PDB entry 7O4L | electron microscopy, 3.40 A resolution | chains 4 and 6 of the 17 polymer chains in the assembly

== Chain 4 ==
Molecule: General transcription and DNA repair factor IIH subunit TFB4
From: Saccharomyces cerevisiae (strain ATCC 204508 / S288c)
Reference sequence: Q12004 (TFB4_YEAST); residues 1-338 here = UniProt positions 1-338
Amino-acid sequence (341 residues; row label = number of the first residue in the row; numbers below 1 keep their minus sign (Ser-2 is residue -2)):
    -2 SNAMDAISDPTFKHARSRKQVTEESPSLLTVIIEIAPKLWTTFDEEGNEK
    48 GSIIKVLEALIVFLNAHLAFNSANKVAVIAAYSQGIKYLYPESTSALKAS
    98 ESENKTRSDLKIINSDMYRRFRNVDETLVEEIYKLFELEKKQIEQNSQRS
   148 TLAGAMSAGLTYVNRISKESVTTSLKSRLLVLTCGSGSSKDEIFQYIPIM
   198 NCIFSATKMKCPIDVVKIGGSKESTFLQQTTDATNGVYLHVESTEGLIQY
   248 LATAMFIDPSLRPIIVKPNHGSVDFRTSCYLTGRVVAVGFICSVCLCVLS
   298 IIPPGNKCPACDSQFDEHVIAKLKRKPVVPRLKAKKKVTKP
Disordered / not traced: -2 to 20, 93-105, 169-170, 329-338
Construct notes: expression tag (-2 to 0)
Ion coordination: Zn2+: Cys289, Cys292, Cys305, Cys308
Curated features (UniProtKB/Swiss-Prot):
  - zinc finger: Cys289 to Cys308 (C4-type)
  - modified residue: Met1 (N-acetylmethionine)

== Chain 6 ==
Molecule: General transcription and DNA repair factor IIH subunit SSL1
From: Saccharomyces cerevisiae (strain ATCC 204508 / S288c)
Reference sequence: Q04673 (SSL1_YEAST); residues 1-461 here = UniProt positions 1-461
Amino-acid sequence (464 residues; numbered -2 to 461; the number before each row is that of its first residue; numbers below 1 keep their minus sign (Gly-2 is residue -2)):
    -2 GGSMAPVVISESEEDEDRVAITRRTKRQVHFDGEGDDRVDQQQQQHSSSH
    48 RDRDKHVQRKKKKRLSNRNLQGSNGGYAWEDEIKRSWDLVKVDDEGDMAS
    98 LVASIVEARKKRTAKKNITPYQRGIIRSLILTLDCSEAMLEKDLRPNRHA
   148 MIIQYAIDFVHEFFDQNPISQMGIIIMRNGLAQLVSQVSGNPQDHIDALK
   198 SIRKQEPKGNPSLQNALEMARGLLLPVPAHCTREVLIVFGSLSTTDPGDI
   248 HQTIDSLVSEKIRVKVLGLSAQVAICKELCKATNYGDESFYKILLDETHL
   298 KELFNEAVTPLPVNKINKGFTLVKMGFPTRIFEDTPTFCSCHSKLVYGGY
   348 FCPNCHSKVCSLPTVCPCCDLMLILSTHLARSYHHLMPLKTFAEVPTTEK
   398 FRSEDCFSCQSRFPILKNHKNGKLLTSSRYRCEDCKQEFCVDCDVFIHEI
   448 LHNCPGCESKPVIT
Disordered / not traced: -2 to 71, 90-95, 414-421, 460-461
Construct notes: expression tag (-2 to 0)
Ion coordination: Zn2+ site 1: Cys336, Cys338, His339, Cys357; Zn2+ site 2: Cys349, Cys352, Cys363, Cys366; Zn2+ site 3: Cys403, Cys406, Cys437, Cys440; Zn2+ site 4: Cys429, Cys432, Cys451, Cys454
Curated features (UniProtKB/Swiss-Prot):
  - zinc finger: Cys349 to Cys366 (C4-type)

== Chain 4 / chain 6 interface ==
Residue-residue contacts - 81 pairs, chain 4 then chain 6:
  Gln81(4) - Pro458(6)
  Ile83(4) - Phe404(6)  hydrophobic
  Ile83(4) - Ser456(6)
  Tyr85(4) - Ser405(6)  hydrogen bond (side chain-backbone)
  Tyr85(4) - Gln407(6)
  Pro88(4) - Gln407(6)
  Ser90(4) - Asp402(6)
  Ser90(4) - Gln407(6)
  Thr91(4) - Arg409(6)  hydrogen bond
  Ser92(4) - Asp402(6)
  Gln145(4) - Val459(6)
  Arg146(4) - Val459(6)
  Thr148(4) - Ser456(6)
  Gly151(4) - Pro452(6)
  Gly151(4) - Glu455(6)
  Gly151(4) - Ser456(6)
  Ser154(4) - Asn450(6)  hydrogen bond
  Ala155(4) - Ser405(6)
  Thr158(4) - Ser405(6)
  Thr158(4) - Cys406(6)
  Thr158(4) - Phe443(6)
  Tyr159(4) - Cys406(6)
  Asn161(4) - Phe443(6)
  Arg162(4) - Cys406(6)  hydrogen bond (side chain-backbone)
  Arg162(4) - Gln407(6)  hydrogen bond (side chain-backbone)
  Arg162(4) - Ser408(6)
  Lys165(4) - Asp439(6)
  Tyr193(4) - Ser373(6)  hydrogen bond
  Ile194(4) - Tyr380(6)  hydrophobic
  Pro195(4) - Asn450(6)  hydrogen bond (backbone-side chain)
  Pro195(4) - Glu455(6)
  Met197(4) - Thr374(6)
  Met197(4) - Ala377(6)  hydrophobic
  Asn198(4) - His449(6)
  Phe201(4) - Thr374(6)
  Phe201(4) - Ala377(6)
  Phe201(4) - Arg378(6)
  Ser202(4) - Ile447(6)
  Ser202(4) - Leu448(6)
  Lys205(4) - Ile447(6)
  Met206(4) - Phe443(6)  hydrophobic
  Gln226(4) - Ser373(6)  hydrogen bond
  Phe272(4) - Ser373(6)  hydrogen bond (backbone-backbone)
  Phe272(4) - Thr374(6)
  Arg273(4) - Phe324(6)  hydrogen bond (side chain-backbone)
  Arg273(4) - Thr326(6)
  Thr274(4) - Phe324(6)
  Val283(4) - Phe324(6)
  Ala284(4) - Gly323(6)
  Ala284(4) - Phe324(6)  hydrogen bond (backbone-backbone)
  Ala284(4) - Pro350(6)
  Val285(4) - Lys321(6)
  Val285(4) - Met322(6)
  Val285(4) - Pro350(6)  hydrophobic
  Gly286(4) - Val320(6)
  Gly286(4) - Lys321(6)
  Gly286(4) - Met322(6)  hydrogen bond (backbone-backbone)
  Phe287(4) - Leu319(6)  hydrophobic
  Phe287(4) - Val320(6)
  Phe287(4) - Lys321(6)
  Ile288(4) - Leu319(6)
  Ile288(4) - Val320(6)  hydrogen bond (backbone-backbone)
  Ile288(4) - Met322(6)  hydrophobic
  Cys289(4) - Thr318(6)
  Ser290(4) - Gly316(6)
  Ser290(4) - Thr318(6)  hydrogen bond (backbone-backbone)
  Val291(4) - Gln119(6)
  Val291(4) - Phe317(6)  hydrophobic
  Cys292(4) - Leu383(6)
  Leu293(4) - Leu376(6)
  Leu293(4) - Ser379(6)
  Leu293(4) - Tyr380(6)  hydrogen bond (backbone-side chain)
  Val295(4) - Phe324(6)  hydrophobic
  Val295(4) - Leu376(6)  hydrophobic
  Ser310(4) - Phe317(6)
  Gln311(4) - Phe317(6)
  Phe312(4) - Phe317(6)
  Phe312(4) - Thr318(6)
  Phe312(4) - Leu319(6)  hydrophobic
  Val316(4) - Thr318(6)
  Leu320(4) - Leu319(6)  hydrophobic
Other interface residues (no listed pair), chain 4 (61 interface residues in all): Ser80, Gly82, Ser144, Ser147, Ala150, Leu157, Cys199, Ser269, Asp271, Cys294, Pro300, Asp313, Ile317
Other interface residues (no listed pair), chain 6 (48 interface residues in all): Arg120, Ile122, Gln163, Lys315, Pro325, Phe329, Asn351, Leu372, Glu401, Cys440

== Overview ==
61 residues of chain 4 and 48 residues of chain 6 are in contact, with 15 hydrogen bonds. Polar contacts
include Tyr85(4)-Ser405(6), Thr91(4)-Arg409(6) and Ser154(4)-Asn450(6). Cys289(4), Cys292(4), Cys305(4) and
Cys308(4) form the Zn2+ site.
Here chain 4 is General transcription and DNA repair factor IIH subunit TFB4 and chain 6 is General
transcription and DNA repair factor IIH subunit SSL1, both from Saccharomyces cerevisiae (strain ATCC 204508 /
S288c). Entry 7O4L (Yeast TFIIH in the expanded state within the pre-initiation complex) was determined by
electron microscopy together with 7O4I, 7O4J, 7O4K, 7O72, 7O73 and 7O75 from the same study.
